5X8T - chains Y and A of the 32 polymer chains in the assembly; structure by electron microscopy, 3.30 A resolution.

[Chain Y]
Molecule: protein L28
Organism: Spinacia oleracea
UniProtKB: A0A0K9RD02 (A0A0K9RD02_SPIOL); residues 72-148 here = UniProt positions 72-148
Sequence (77 residues; each row starts with the number of its first residue):
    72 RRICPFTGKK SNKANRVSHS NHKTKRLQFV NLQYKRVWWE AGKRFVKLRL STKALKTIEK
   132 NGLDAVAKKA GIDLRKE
Disordered / not traced: 146-148

[Chain A]
Molecule: 23S rRNA
Organism: Spinacia oleracea
Sequence (2810 nucleotides; row label = number of the first residue in the row):
     1 UUCAAACGAG GAAAGGCUUA CGGUGGAUAC CUAGGCACCC AGAGACGAGG AAGGGCGUAU
    61 UAAUCGACGA AAUGCUUCGG GGAGUUGAAA AUAAGCAGAG AUCCGGAGAU UCCCGAAUAG
   121 GUCAACCUUU CGAACUUCUG CUGAAUCCAU GGGCAGGCAA GAGACAACCU GGCGAACUGA
   181 AACAUCUUAG UAGCCAGAGG AAAAGAAAGC AAAAGCGAUU CCCGUAGUAG CGGCGAGCGA
   241 AAUGGGAGCA GCCUAAACCG UGAAAACGGG GUUGUGGGAG AGCAAUACAA GCGUCGUGCU
   301 GCUAGGCGAA UCAGUGGAGU GCGGAACCCU AGAUGGUGAA AGUCCAGUAG CCGAAAGCAU
   361 CACUAGCUUA UGCUCUGACC CGAGUAGCAU GGGGCACGUG GAAUCCCGUG UGAAUCAGCA
   421 AGGACCACCU UGCAAGGCUA AAUACUCCUG GGUGACCGAU AGCGAAGUAG UACCGUGAGG
   481 GAAGGGUGAA AAGAACCCCC AUCGGGGAGU GAAAUAGAAC AUGAAACCGU AAGCUCUCAA
   541 GCAGUGGGAG GGGGACCAGA CCCUGACCGC GUGCCUGUUG AAGAAUGAGC CGGCGACUCA
   601 UAGGCAGUGG CUUGGUUAAG GGAACCCACC GGAGCCGUAG CGAAAGCGAG UCUUCAUAGG
   661 GCAAUUGUCA CUGCUUAUGG ACCCGAACCU GGGUGAUCUA UCCAUGACCA GGAUGAAGCU
   721 UGGGUGAAAC UAAGUGGAGG UCCGAACCGA CUGAUGUUGA AGAAUCAGCG GAUGAGUUGU
   781 GGUUAGGGGU GAAAUGCCAC UCGAACCCAG AGCUAGCUGG UUCUCCCCGA AAUGCGUUGA
   841 GGCGCAGCAG UUGACUGGAC AUCUAGGGGU AAAGCACUGU UUCGGUGCGG GCCGCGAGAG
   901 CGGUACCAAA UCGAGGCAAA CUCUGAAUAC UAGAUAUGAC CUCCAAAUAA CAGGGGUCAA
   961 GGUCGGCCAG UGAGACGAUG GGGGAUAAGC UUCAUCGUCG AGAGGGAAAC AGCCCGGAUC
  1021 ACCAGCUAAG GCCCCUAAAU GACCGCUCAG UGAUAAAGGA GGUAGGGGUG CAGAGACAGC
  1081 CAGGAGGUUU GCCUAGAAGC AGCCACCCUU GAAAGAGUGC GUAAUAGCUC ACUGAUCGAG
  1141 CGCUCUUGCG CCGAAGAUGA ACGGGGCUAA GCGGUCUGCC GAAGCUGUGG GAUGUAAAAA
  1201 AACAUCGGUA GGGGAGCGUU CCGUGUUAGG GAGAAACGCG UGCGUGAGCC GCGUUGGACG
  1261 AAGCGGAAGC GAGAAUGUCG GCUUGAGUAA CGCAAACAUU GGUGAGAAUC CAAUGCCCCG
  1321 AAAACCUAAG GGUUCCUCCG CAAGGUUCGU CCACGGAGGG UGAGUCAGGG CCUAAGAUCA
  1381 GGCCGAAAGG CGUAGUCGAU GGACAACAGG UGAAUAUUCC UGUACUACCC CUUGUUGGUC
  1441 CCGAGGGACG GAGGAGGCUA GGUUAGCCGA AAGAUGGUUA UCGGUUCAAG GACGCAAGGU
  1501 GACCCUGUUU UUCAGGGUAA GAAGGGGUAG AGAAAAUGCC UCGAGCCAAU GUUCGAGUAC
  1561 CAGGCGCUAC GGCGCUGAAG UAACCGAUGC CAUACUCCCA GGAAAAGCUC GAACGACCUU
  1621 CAACAAAAGG GUACCUGUAC CCGAAACCGA CACAGGUAGG UAGGUAGAGA AUACCUAGGG
  1681 GCGCGAGACA ACUCUCUCUA AGGAACUCGG CAAAAUAGCC CCGUAACUUC GGGAGAAGGG
  1741 GUGCCCCCUC ACAAAGGGGG UCGAAGUGAC CAGGCCCGGG CGACUGUUUA CCAAAAACAC
  1801 AGGUCUCCGC AAAGUCGUAA GACCAUGUAU GGGGGCUGAC GCCUGCCCAG UGCCGGAAGG
  1861 UCAAGGAAGU UGGUGACCUG AUGACAGGGG AGCCGGCGAC CGAAGCCCCG GUGAACGGCG
  1921 GCCGUAACUA UAACGGUCCU AAGGUAGCGA AAUUCCUUGU CGGGUAAGUU CCGACCCGCA
  1981 CGAAAGGCGU AACGAUCUGG GCACUGUCUC GGAGAGAGGC UCGGUGAAAU AGACAUGUCU
  2041 GUGAAGAUGC GGACUACCUG CACCUGGACA GAAAGACCCU AUGAAGCUUU ACUGUUCCCU
  2101 GGGAUUGGCU UUGGGCUUUU CCUGCGCAGC UUAGGUGGAA GGCGAAGAAG GCCCCCUUCC
  2161 GGGGGGGCCC GAGCCAUCAG UGAGAUACCA CUCUGGAAGA GCUAGAAUUC UAACCUUGUG
  2221 UCAGGACCUA CGGGCCAAGG GACAUUCUCA GGUAGACAGU UUCUAUGGGG CGUAGGCCUC
  2281 CCAAAAGGUA ACGGAGGCGU GCAAAGGUUU CCUCGGGCCG GACGGAGAUU GGCCCUCGAG
  2341 UGCAAAGGCA GAAGGGAGCU UGACUGCAAG ACCCACCCGU CGAGCAGGGA CGAAAGUCGG
  2401 CCUUAGUGAU CCGACGGUGC CGAGUGGAAG GGCCGUCGCU CAACGGAUAA AAGUUACUCU
  2461 AGGGAUAACA GGCUGAUCUU CCCCAAGAGU UCACAUCGAC GGGAAGGUUU GGCACCUCGA
  2521 UGUCGGCUCU UCGCCACCUG GGGCUGUAGU AUGUUCCAAG GGUUGGGCUG UUCGCCCAUU
  2581 AAAGCGGUAC GUGAGCUGGG UUCAGAACGU CGUGAGACAG UUCGGUCCAU AUCCGGUGUG
  2641 GGCGUUAGAG CAUUGAGAGG ACCUUUCCCU AGUACGAGAG GACCGGGAAG GACGCACCUC
  2701 UGGUGUACCA GUUAUCGUGC CCACGGUAAA CGCUGGGUAG CCAAGUGCGG AGCGGAUAAC
  2761 UGCUGAAAGC AUCUAAGUAG UAAGCCCACC CCAAGAUGAG UGCUCUCCUA
Disordered / not traced: 1

[Interface between chain Y and chain A]
Residue-residue contacts (81; chain Y residue first):
  Arg72(Y) - G1385(A)  hydrogen bond to the base
  Arg72(Y) - A1386(A)  phosphate contact
  Arg72(Y) - A1387(A)  salt bridge to the phosphate
  Arg73(Y) - G1385(A)  salt bridge to the phosphate
  Arg73(Y) - A1386(A)  hydrogen bond to the phosphate
  Arg73(Y) - U2246(A)  sugar contact
  Arg73(Y) - C2247(A)  sugar contact
  Lys80(Y) - G408(A)  salt bridge to the phosphate
  Lys80(Y) - U409(A)  salt bridge to the phosphate
  Lys81(Y) - G408(A)  sugar contact
  Asn83(Y) - G391(A)  base contact
  Asn83(Y) - C407(A)  hydrogen bond to the base
  Asn83(Y) - G408(A)  hydrogen bond to the sugar
  Lys84(Y) - C173(A)  phosphate contact
  Lys84(Y) - G174(A)  phosphate contact
  Ala85(Y) - G392(A)  sugar contact
  Asn86(Y) - G392(A)  hydrogen bond to the sugar
  Asn86(Y) - G393(A)  sugar contact
  Arg87(Y) - U2095(A)  salt bridge to the phosphate
  Val88(Y) - G392(A)  phosphate contact
  Ser89(Y) - G2094(A)  hydrogen bond to the phosphate
  His90(Y) - G2094(A)  phosphate contact
  Ser91(Y) - U2093(A)  hydrogen bond to the phosphate
  Ser91(Y) - G2094(A)  hydrogen bond to the phosphate
  Ser91(Y) - A2449(A)  base contact
  Ser91(Y) - A2450(A)  base contact
  Asn92(Y) - U185(A)  hydrogen bond to the sugar
  Asn92(Y) - U399(A)  phosphate contact
  His93(Y) - U185(A)  phosphate contact
  His93(Y) - G2094(A)  hydrogen bond to the sugar
  Lys94(Y) - U185(A)  phosphate contact
  Lys94(Y) - C186(A)  salt bridge to the phosphate
  Lys94(Y) - G393(A)  phosphate contact
  Thr95(Y) - U2095(A)  sugar contact
  Lys96(Y) - G174(A)  salt bridge to the phosphate
  Lys96(Y) - A175(A)  salt bridge to the phosphate
  Lys96(Y) - G190(A)  hydrogen bond to the base
  Arg97(Y) - G391(A)  hydrogen bond to the sugar
  Arg97(Y) - U2248(A)  phosphate contact
  Arg97(Y) - C2249(A)  salt bridge to the phosphate
  Gln99(Y) - G408(A)  hydrogen bond to the base
  Gln99(Y) - U2248(A)  hydrogen bond to the phosphate
  Gln99(Y) - C2249(A)  phosphate contact
  Phe100(Y) - G408(A)  sugar contact
  Phe100(Y) - C2247(A)  hydrogen bond to the sugar
  Val101(Y) - G408(A)  phosphate contact
  Val101(Y) - U409(A)  phosphate contact
  Val101(Y) - C2247(A)  sugar contact
  Asn102(Y) - U409(A)  hydrogen bond to the phosphate
  Asn102(Y) - G410(A)  hydrogen bond to the phosphate
  Asn102(Y) - C2247(A)  sugar contact
  Gln104(Y) - U2105(A)  hydrogen bond to the base
  Gln104(Y) - U2245(A)  hydrogen bond to the base
  Gln104(Y) - U2246(A)  base contact
  Tyr105(Y) - C1383(A)  phosphate contact
  Tyr105(Y) - C1384(A)  hydrogen bond to the phosphate
  Tyr105(Y) - C2214(A)  sugar contact
  Tyr105(Y) - C2215(A)  phosphate contact
  Lys106(Y) - U2105(A)  phosphate contact
  Lys106(Y) - U2106(A)  phosphate contact
  Lys106(Y) - A2213(A)  sugar contact
  Lys106(Y) - C2214(A)  phosphate contact
  Arg107(Y) - A2213(A)  salt bridge to the phosphate
  Arg107(Y) - C2214(A)  salt bridge to the phosphate
  Lys118(Y) - G2233(A)  phosphate contact
  Lys118(Y) - G2234(A)  salt bridge to the phosphate
  Arg120(Y) - C1384(A)  salt bridge to the phosphate
  Arg120(Y) - G1385(A)  salt bridge to the phosphate
  Thr123(Y) - G410(A)  phosphate contact
  Thr123(Y) - A2104(A)  sugar contact
  Lys124(Y) - G384(A)  hydrogen bond to the sugar
  Lys124(Y) - U385(A)  salt bridge to the phosphate
  Lys124(Y) - U411(A)  hydrogen bond to the base
  Lys124(Y) - G412(A)  hydrogen bond to the base
  Lys127(Y) - G384(A)  base contact
  Lys127(Y) - G412(A)  base contact
  Thr128(Y) - G384(A)  sugar contact
  Lys131(Y) - G384(A)  hydrogen bond to the sugar
  Asn132(Y) - G384(A)  phosphate contact
  Lys139(Y) - A265(A)  sugar contact
  Leu145(Y) - A149(A)  sugar contact
Also at the interface, not in a pair above, chain Y (39 interface residues in all): Leu98, Leu126
Also at the interface, not in a pair above, chain A (48 interface residues in all): U150, A383, G398, U2096, G2103

[Overview]
Chain Y and chain A form an interface of 39 and 48 residues respectively, with 24 hydrogen bonds and 15 salt
bridges. Polar pairs include Arg72(Y)-G1385(A), Asn83(Y)-C407(A) and Lys96(Y)-G190(A).
Here chain Y is protein L28 and chain A is 23S rRNA, both from Spinacia oleracea. Entry 5X8T (Structure of the
50S large subunit of chloroplast ribosome from spinach) was determined by electron microscopy together with
5X8P and 5X8R from the same study.
